Entry 2NNJ (X-ray diffraction, 2.28 A resolution); this record covers chain A.

[Chain A]
Name: Cytochrome P450 2C8
Source organism: Homo sapiens
Notes: EC 1.14.14.1
UniProt: P10632 (CP2C8_HUMAN); numbering as in UniProt (aligned over 28-490)
Amino-acid sequence (476 residues; numbered 19 to 494; the number before each row is that of its first residue):
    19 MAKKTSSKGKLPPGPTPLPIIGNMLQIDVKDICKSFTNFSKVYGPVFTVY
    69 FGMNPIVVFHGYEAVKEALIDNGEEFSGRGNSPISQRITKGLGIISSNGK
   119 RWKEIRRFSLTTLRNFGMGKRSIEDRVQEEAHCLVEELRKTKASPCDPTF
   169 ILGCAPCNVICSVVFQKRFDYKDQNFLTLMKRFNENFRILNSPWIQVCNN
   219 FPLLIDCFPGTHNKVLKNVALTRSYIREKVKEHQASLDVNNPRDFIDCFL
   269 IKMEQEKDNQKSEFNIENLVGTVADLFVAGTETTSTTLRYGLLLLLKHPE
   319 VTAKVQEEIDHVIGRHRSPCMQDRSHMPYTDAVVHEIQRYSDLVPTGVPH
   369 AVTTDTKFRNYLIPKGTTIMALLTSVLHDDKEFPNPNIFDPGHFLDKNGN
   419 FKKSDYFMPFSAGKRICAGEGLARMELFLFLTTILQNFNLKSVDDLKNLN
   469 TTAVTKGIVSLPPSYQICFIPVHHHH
Disordered / not traced: 19-27, 491-494
Differences from the reference sequence: expression tag (19-27, 491-494)
Ion coordination: heme Fe near Cys435 (its only coordinating residue here)
Ligand contacts:
  - felodipine (225): Ser103, Ile113, Phe205, Leu208, Val296, Ala297, Glu300, Thr301, Val362, Thr364, Gly365, Val366, Pro367, Ile476, Val477
  - heme (HEM): Arg97, Ile112, Ile113, Trp120, Arg124, Leu131, Ile178, Leu294, Ala297, Gly298, Thr301, Thr302, Thr305, Gln356, Leu361, Val362, Val366, His368, Leu391, Pro427, Phe428, Ser429, Arg433, Ile434, Cys435, Ala436, Gly437, Leu440, Ala441, Glu444, Leu445
Reported in the primary citation:
  - conformationally variable residues: Ile476

[Summary]
Bound to chain A: heme and felodipine. From the paper: conformational variability at Ile476.
Chain A is Cytochrome P450 2C8 (Homo sapiens); the structure, CYP2C8dH complexed with felodipine, was
determined by X-ray diffraction (same publication as 2VN0, 2NNH and 2NNI).
